Entry 5WSA (X-ray diffraction, 2.85 A resolution); this record covers chains A and C of the 4 polymer chains in the assembly.

# Chain A (and C)
Name: Pyruvate kinase
Source organism: Mycobacterium tuberculosis (strain ATCC 25618 / H37Rv)
Notes: EC 2.7.1.40; chain C of this document is another copy of the same molecule, construct and numbering; everything in this record applies to it too
UniProtKB: P9WKE5 (KPYK_MYCTU); residues 1-472 here = UniProt positions 1-472
Amino-acid sequence (475 residues; each row starts with the number of its first residue; numbers below 1 keep their minus sign (Gly-2 is residue -2)):
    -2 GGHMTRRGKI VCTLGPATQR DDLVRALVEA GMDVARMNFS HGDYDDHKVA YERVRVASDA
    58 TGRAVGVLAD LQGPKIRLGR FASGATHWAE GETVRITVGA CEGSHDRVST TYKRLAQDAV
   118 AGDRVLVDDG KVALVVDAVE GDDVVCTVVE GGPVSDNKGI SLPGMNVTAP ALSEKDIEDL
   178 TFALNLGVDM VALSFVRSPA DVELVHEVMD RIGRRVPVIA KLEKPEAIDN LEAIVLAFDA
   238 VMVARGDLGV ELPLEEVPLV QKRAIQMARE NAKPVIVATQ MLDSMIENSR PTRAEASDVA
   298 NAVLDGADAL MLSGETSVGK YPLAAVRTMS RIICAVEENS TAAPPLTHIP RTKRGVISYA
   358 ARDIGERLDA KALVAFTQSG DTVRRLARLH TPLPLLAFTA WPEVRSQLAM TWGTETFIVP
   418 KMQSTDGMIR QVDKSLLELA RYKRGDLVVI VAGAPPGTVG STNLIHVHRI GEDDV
Unresolved in the structure: -2 to 1
Construct notes: expression tag (-2 to 0)
Metal / ion sites: Mg2+: Glu220, Asp244 (together with oxalate ion)
Small-molecule neighbours:
  - 6-O-phosphono-alpha-D-glucopyranose (G6P): Leu233, Glu267, Asn268, Lys270, His345, Pro347, Arg348, Thr349, Gly352, Arg382, Arg385
  - oxalate ion (OXL): Lys218, Glu220, Met239, Ala241, Arg242, Gly243, Asp244, Thr276
Curated features (UniProtKB/Swiss-Prot):
  - binding site (substrate): Arg33, Gly243, Asp244, Thr276
  - binding site (ATP): Asn35 to His38, Arg74, Lys155
  - binding site (K(+)): Asn35, Ser37, Asp67
  - binding site (Mg(2+)): Glu220, Asp244
  - site: Lys218 (Transition state stabilizer)
  - modified residue: Ser37 (Phosphoserine)
  - mutagenesis: Ser37 (S37A: Partial loss of phosphorylation. Decrease in activity)
From the paper describing this entry:
  - binding site for 6-O-phosphono-alpha-D-glucopyranose: Thr349
  - allosteric site: Ala217, Lys218, Ala237 (from molecular simulation)

# Chain A / chain C interface
Pairs across the interface - 39 pairs, chain A then chain C:
  Ile346(A) with Arg364(C)
  Arg348(A) with Leu365(C)
  Lys350(A) with Leu365(C)
  Val353(A) with Ile361(C), hydrophobic; Arg364(C)
  Ile354(A) with Val464(C), hydrophobic
  Tyr356(A) with Arg364(C)
  Ala357(A) with Ile361(C), hydrophobic
  Asp360(A) with Asp360(C)
  Ile361(A) with Val353(C), hydrophobic; Ala357(C), hydrophobic
  Arg364(A) with Ile346(C); Pro347(C); Arg348(C), hydrogen bond (backbone-side chain); Val353(C); Tyr356(C)
  Leu365(A) with Arg348(C); Thr349(C); Lys350(C); Val353(C), hydrophobic
  Ala451(A) with Asp471(C); Val472(C)
  Pro452(A) with Asp470(C)
  Asn460(A) with Ile462(C); His463(C); Val464(C), hydrogen bond (backbone-backbone); Asp471(C), hydrogen bond (side chain-backbone)
  Leu461(A) with Ile462(C); His463(C)
  Ile462(A) with Leu461(C); Ile462(C), hydrogen bond (backbone-backbone)
  His463(A) with Asn460(C); Leu461(C)
  Val464(A) with Ile354(C), hydrophobic; Asn460(C), hydrogen bond (backbone-backbone)
  Asp470(A) with Pro452(C)
  Asp471(A) with Ala451(C); Asn460(C), hydrogen bond (backbone-side chain)
  Val472(A) with Ala451(C)
Interface residues without a listed pair, chain A (23 interface residues in all): Pro347, Thr349

# In short
The chain A/chain C interface involves 23 residues from each chain; the contacts include 6 hydrogen bonds.
Polar contacts include Arg364(A)-Arg348(C), Asn460(A)-Asp471(C) and Asn460(A)-Val464(C). Bound to chain A:
6-O-phosphono-alpha-D-glucopyranose and oxalate ion. The paper reports a binding site for
6-O-phosphono-alpha-D-glucopyranose at Thr349(A); an allosteric site at Ala217(A), Lys218(A) and Ala237(A).
Both chains are Pyruvate kinase (Mycobacterium tuberculosis (strain ATCC 25618 / H37Rv)). Entry 5WSA (Pyruvate
kinase (PYK) from Mycobacterium tuberculosis in complex with Oxalate and allosteric activator Glucose
6-Phosphate) was determined by X-ray diffraction together with 5WRP, 5WS8, 5WS9, 5WSB and 5WSC from the same
study.
